7TGX - chains C and A of the 3 polymer chains in the assembly; structure by electron microscopy, 3.20 A resolution.

# Chain C (and A)
Name: Spike glycoprotein
From: Severe acute respiratory syndrome coronavirus 2
Notes: chain A of this document is another copy of the same molecule, construct and numbering; everything in this record applies to it too
UniProt: P0DTC2 (SPIKE_SARS2); residues 14-1211 here = UniProt positions 14-1211
Amino-acid sequence (1234 residues; each row starts with the number of its first residue):
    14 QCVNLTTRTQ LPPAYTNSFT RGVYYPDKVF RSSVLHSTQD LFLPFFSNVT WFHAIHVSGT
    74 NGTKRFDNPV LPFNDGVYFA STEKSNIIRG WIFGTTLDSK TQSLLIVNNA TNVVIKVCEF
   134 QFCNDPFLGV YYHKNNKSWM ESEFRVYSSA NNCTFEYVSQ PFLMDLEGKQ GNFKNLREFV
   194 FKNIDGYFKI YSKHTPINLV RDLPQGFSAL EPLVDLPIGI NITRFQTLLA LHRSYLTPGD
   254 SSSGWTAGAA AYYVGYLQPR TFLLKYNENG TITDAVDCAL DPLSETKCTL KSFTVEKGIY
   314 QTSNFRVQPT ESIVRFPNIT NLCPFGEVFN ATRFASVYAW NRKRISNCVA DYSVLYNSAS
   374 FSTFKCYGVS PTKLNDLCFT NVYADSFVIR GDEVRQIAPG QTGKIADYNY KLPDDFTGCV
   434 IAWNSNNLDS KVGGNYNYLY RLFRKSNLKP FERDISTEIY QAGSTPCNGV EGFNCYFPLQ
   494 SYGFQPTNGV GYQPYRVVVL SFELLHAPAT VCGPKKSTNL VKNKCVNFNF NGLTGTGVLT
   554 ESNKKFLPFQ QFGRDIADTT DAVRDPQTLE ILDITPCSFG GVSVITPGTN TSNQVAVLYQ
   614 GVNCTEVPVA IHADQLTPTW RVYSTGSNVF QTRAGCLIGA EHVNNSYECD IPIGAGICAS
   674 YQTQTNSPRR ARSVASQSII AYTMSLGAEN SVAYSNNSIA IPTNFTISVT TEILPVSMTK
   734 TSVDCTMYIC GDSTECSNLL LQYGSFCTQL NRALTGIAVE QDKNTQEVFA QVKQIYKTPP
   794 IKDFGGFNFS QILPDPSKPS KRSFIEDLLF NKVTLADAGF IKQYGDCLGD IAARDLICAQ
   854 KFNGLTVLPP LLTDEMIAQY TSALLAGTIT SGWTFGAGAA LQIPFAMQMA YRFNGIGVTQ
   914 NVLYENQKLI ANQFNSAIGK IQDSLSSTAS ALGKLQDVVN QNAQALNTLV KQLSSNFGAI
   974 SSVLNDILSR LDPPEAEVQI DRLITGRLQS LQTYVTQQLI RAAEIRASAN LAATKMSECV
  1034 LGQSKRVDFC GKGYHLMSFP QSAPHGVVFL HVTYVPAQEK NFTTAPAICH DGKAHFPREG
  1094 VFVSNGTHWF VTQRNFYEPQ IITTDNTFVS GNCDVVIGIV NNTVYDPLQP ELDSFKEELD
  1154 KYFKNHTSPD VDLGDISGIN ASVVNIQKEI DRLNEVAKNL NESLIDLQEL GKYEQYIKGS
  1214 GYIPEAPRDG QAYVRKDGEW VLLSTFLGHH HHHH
Not modelled in the structure: 70-76, 245-253, 625-631, 677-688, 829-848, 1150-1247 (chain A: 70-76, 245-253, 623-632, 677-688, 836-851, 1150-1247)
Disulfides: Cys15-Cys136, Cys131-Cys166, Cys291-Cys301, Cys336-Cys361, Cys379-Cys432, Cys391-Cys525, Cys480-Cys488, Cys538-Cys590, Cys617-Cys649, Cys662-Cys671, Cys738-Cys760, Cys743-Cys749, Cys1032-Cys1043, Cys1082-Cys1126
Glycans and other covalent adducts: N-acetylglucosamine (NAG) linked to Asn282, Asn331, Asn616, Asn657, Asn709, Asn801, Asn1134
Differences from the reference sequence: variant Gly614 (Asp in P0DTC2); conflict Pro986 (Lys in P0DTC2), Pro987 (Val in P0DTC2); expression tag (1212-1247)
Ligand contacts: alpha-D-mannopyranose (MAN): Thr716, Asn717, Leu922, Gln1071
Swiss-Prot annotation at these positions:
  - region: Asn280 to Cys301 (Putative superantigen), Arg403 to Asp405 (Integrin-binding motif), Asn448 to Phe456 (Immunodominant HLA epitope recognized by the CD8+), Pro681 to Ala684 (Putative superantigen), Ser816 to Tyr837 (Fusion peptide 1), Lys835 to Phe855 (Fusion peptide 2), Asp1163 to Glu1202 (Heptad repeat 2)
  - site (Cleavage): Arg685, Ser686, Arg815, Ser816
  - glycosylation: Asn17 (N-linked (GlcNAc...) (complex) asparagine), Asn61 (N-linked (GlcNAc...) (hybrid) asparagine), Asn74 (N-linked (GlcNAc...) (complex) asparagine), Asn122 (N-linked (GlcNAc...) (hybrid) asparagine), Asn149 (N-linked (GlcNAc...) (complex) asparagine), Asn165 (N-linked (GlcNAc...) (complex) asparagine), Asn234 (N-linked (GlcNAc...) (high mannose) asparagine), Asn282 (N-linked (GlcNAc...) (complex) asparagine), Thr323 (O-linked (GalNAc) threonine), Ser325 (O-linked (HexNAc...) serine), Asn331 (N-linked (GlcNAc...) (complex) asparagine), Asn343 (N-linked (GlcNAc...) (complex) asparagine), Asn603 (N-linked (GlcNAc...) (hybrid) asparagine), Asn616 (N-linked (GlcNAc...) (complex) asparagine), Asn657 (N-linked (GlcNAc...) (complex) asparagine), Thr676 (O-linked (GlcNAc...) threonine), Thr678 (O-linked (GlcNAc...) threonine), Asn709 (N-linked (GlcNAc...) (high mannose) asparagine), Asn717 (N-linked (GlcNAc...) (hybrid) asparagine), Asn801 (N-linked (GlcNAc...) (hybrid) asparagine) and 6 more in UniProt
  - natural variant: Leu18 (L18F: In strain: Beta/B.1.351, Gamma/P.1 and 1 more), Thr19 (T19I: In strain: Omicron/BQ.1.1, Omicron/XBB.1.5 and 1 more; T19R: In strain: Delta/B.1.617.2, Omicron/BA.2 and 4 more), Thr20 (T20N: In strain: Gamma/P.1), Leu24 to Ala27 (sequence variant, change not given here; In strain: Omicron/BA.2, Omicron/BA.2.12.1 and 6 more), Pro26 (P26S: In strain: Gamma/P.1), Gln52 (Q52H: In strain: Omicron/EG.5.1), Ala67 (A67V: In strain: Eta/B.1.525, Omicron/BA.1), His69 to Val70 (deletion: In strain: Alpha/B.1.1.7, Eta/B.1.525 and 5 more), Gly75 (G75V: In strain: Lambda/C.37), Thr76 (T76I: In strain: Lambda/C.37), Asp80 (D80A: In strain: Beta/B.1.351), Val83 (V83A: In strain: Omicron/XBB.1.5, Omicron/EG.5.1), 80 further natural variant entries in UniProt
  - mutagenesis: His69 to Val70 (Increased incorporation of cleaved spike into virions), Asn121 (N121Q: Partial loss of biliverdin affinity), Arg190 (R190K: Partial loss of biliverdin affinity), Asn234 (N234Q: Increased resistance to neutralizing antibodies), Asn331 (N331Q: Reduced viral infectivity), Asn343 (N343Q: Reduced viral infectivity), Leu452 (L452R: Increased resistance to neutralizing antibodies. Decreases HLA binding to NF9 epitope. Increased binding affinity to human ACE2), Tyr453 (Y453F: Decreased HLA binding to NF9 epitope. Increased binding affinity to human ACE2), Ala475 (A475V: Increased resistance to neutralizing antibodies), Val483 (V483A: Increased resistance to neutralizing antibodies), Glu484 (E484D: Increased replication in human TMEM106B overexpressing cells), Phe490 (F490L: Increased resistance to neutralizing antibodies and human covalescent sera neutralization), 13 further mutagenesis entries in UniProt

# Interface between chain C and chain A
Residue-residue contacts (111; chain C residue first):
  Asn317(C) - Asp737(A)  hydrogen bond
  Arg319(C) - Asp745(A)  salt bridge
  Arg357(C) - Gly199(A)
  Arg357(C) - Tyr200(A)  hydrogen bond
  Arg357(C) - Pro230(A)  hydrogen bond (side chain-backbone)
  Gly381(C) - Arg983(A)
  Gly381(C) - Leu984(A)
  Val382(C) - Arg983(A)
  Val382(C) - Leu984(A)  hydrophobic
  Ser383(C) - Arg983(A)
  Ser383(C) - Leu984(A)
  Ser383(C) - Asp985(A)  hydrogen bond (side chain-backbone)
  Lys386(C) - Leu981(A)
  Lys386(C) - Ser982(A)
  Lys386(C) - Leu984(A)
  Leu390(C) - Ser982(A)
  Asn394(C) - Tyr200(A)  hydrogen bond
  Gly476(C) - Tyr369(A)
  Leu517(C) - Arg983(A)
  Leu518(C) - Arg983(A)
  Thr547(C) - Asn978(A)  hydrogen bond (backbone-side chain)
  Gly548(C) - Asn978(A)
  Lys558(C) - Phe43(A)
  Phe559(C) - Phe43(A)  hydrophobic
  Phe562(C) - Asp40(A)
  Phe562(C) - Lys41(A)
  Phe562(C) - Pro225(A)  hydrophobic
  Gln563(C) - Lys41(A)
  Gln563(C) - Phe43(A)
  Gln564(C) - Lys41(A)  hydrogen bond (backbone-backbone)
  Phe565(C) - Val42(A)
  Phe565(C) - Phe43(A)  hydrogen bond (backbone-backbone)
  Gly566(C) - Phe43(A)
  Arg567(C) - Val42(A)
  Arg567(C) - Phe43(A)
  Ala570(C) - Val963(A)  hydrophobic
  Asp571(C) - Ser967(A)
  Phe592(C) - Met740(A)  hydrophobic
  Phe592(C) - Phe855(A)  hydrophobic
  Gln644(C) - Ile834(A)
  Arg646(C) - Ile834(A)
  Arg646(C) - Thr866(A)
  Pro665(C) - Leu864(A)  hydrophobic
  Gly667(C) - Leu864(A)
  Ala668(C) - Pro863(A)  hydrogen bond (backbone-backbone)
  Ala668(C) - Thr866(A)
  Gly669(C) - Leu864(A)  hydrogen bond (backbone-backbone)
  Gly669(C) - Met869(A)
  Met697(C) - Leu865(A)  hydrophobic
  Leu699(C) - Gln872(A)
  Leu699(C) - Tyr873(A)
  Ala701(C) - Lys786(A)
  Ala701(C) - Gln787(A)
  Ala701(C) - Ile788(A)  hydrogen bond (backbone-backbone)
  Glu702(C) - Ile788(A)
  Glu702(C) - Lys790(A)  salt bridge
  Asn703(C) - Gln787(A)  hydrogen bond
  Asn703(C) - Ile788(A)  hydrogen bond (backbone-backbone)
  Asn703(C) - Tyr789(A)
  Asn703(C) - Lys790(A)
  Ser704(C) - Lys790(A)
  Val705(C) - Thr883(A)
  Val705(C) - Gln895(A)
  Ala706(C) - Gln895(A)
  Tyr707(C) - Asp796(A)  hydrogen bond (side chain-backbone)
  Tyr707(C) - Phe797(A)
  Tyr707(C) - Ile896(A)
  Tyr707(C) - Phe898(A)
  Asn709(C) - Pro897(A)
  Ser711(C) - Gln895(A)  hydrogen bond
  Ser711(C) - Pro897(A)
  Ile712(C) - Gln895(A)
  Ile712(C) - Ile896(A)  hydrophobic
  Ala713(C) - Leu894(A)
  Ala713(C) - Gln895(A)
  Gln957(C) - Arg765(A)
  Thr961(C) - Arg765(A)
  Gln965(C) - Tyr756(A)
  Gln965(C) - Ser758(A)
  Gln965(C) - Gln762(A)
  Ser968(C) - Gln755(A)
  Ser968(C) - Gly757(A)
  Asn969(C) - Gln755(A)
  Phe970(C) - Gln755(A)  hydrogen bond (backbone-backbone)
  Gln1002(C) - Gln1005(A)  hydrogen bond
  Thr1006(C) - Gln762(A)
  Arg1039(C) - Glu1031(A)  salt bridge
  Arg1039(C) - Arg1039(A)
  Val1040(C) - Ser1030(A)
  Val1040(C) - Glu1031(A)
  Asp1041(C) - Gly889(A)
  Lys1045(C) - Ala890(A)
  Lys1045(C) - Gly891(A)
  Tyr1047(C) - Ala890(A)  hydrophobic
  Val1068(C) - Ala890(A)
  Glu1072(C) - Ala892(A)
  Glu1072(C) - Leu894(A)
  Asn1074(C) - Gln895(A)
  Pro1079(C) - Tyr917(A)  hydrophobic
  Phe1089(C) - Asn914(A)
  Phe1089(C) - Tyr917(A)  hydrophobic
  Pro1090(C) - Gln913(A)  hydrogen bond (backbone-side chain)
  Val1094(C) - Met900(A)  hydrophobic
  Val1094(C) - Tyr904(A)
  Arg1107(C) - Tyr904(A)
  Arg1107(C) - Asn907(A)
  Phe1121(C) - Asn914(A)
  Ser1123(C) - Asn914(A)
  Val1128(C) - Glu918(A)
  Leu1145(C) - Glu1144(A)
  Phe1148(C) - Phe1148(A)  hydrophobic
Other interface residues (no listed pair), chain C (98 interface residues in all): Ala475, Ser477, Thr549, Lys557, Gln613, Val615, Asn616, Thr645, Ala647, Thr696, Gly700, Ser708, Asn710, Pro715, Gly971, Ser1003, Thr1009, Gln1010, Ile1013, Glu1017, Gly1046, Thr1077, Ala1078, Gly1093, Gly1124, Val1129, Ile1130, Lys1149
Other interface residues (no listed pair), chain A (87 interface residues in all): Tyr38, Arg44, Glu224, Asn282, Asn370, Thr385, Phe759, Pro792, Gly857, Leu861, Pro862, Trp886, Thr912, Gln920, Leu966, Ser975, Thr1009, Leu1012, Arg1019, Thr1027, Leu1034, Gly1035

# Summary
Chain C and chain A form an interface of 98 and 87 residues respectively; the contacts include 18 hydrogen
bonds and 3 salt bridges. Among the polar pairs are Arg319(C)-Asp745(A), Glu702(C)-Lys790(A) and
Arg1039(C)-Glu1031(A). Chain C binds alpha-D-mannopyranose.
Chain C and chain A are both Spike glycoprotein (Severe acute respiratory syndrome coronavirus 2); the
structure, Prototypic SARS-CoV-2 G614 spike (open form), was determined by electron microscopy, deposited
together with 7TGW and 7TGY.
